Entry 7Q0N (X-ray diffraction, 2.50 A resolution); this record covers chains B and D of the 4 polymer chains in the assembly.

== Chain B ==
Protein: Arbitrium receptor
Reference sequence: A0A7G5CHT1 (A0A7G5CHT1_9CAUD); residues 1-386 here = UniProt positions 1-386
Amino-acid sequence (386 residues; row label = number of the first residue in the row):
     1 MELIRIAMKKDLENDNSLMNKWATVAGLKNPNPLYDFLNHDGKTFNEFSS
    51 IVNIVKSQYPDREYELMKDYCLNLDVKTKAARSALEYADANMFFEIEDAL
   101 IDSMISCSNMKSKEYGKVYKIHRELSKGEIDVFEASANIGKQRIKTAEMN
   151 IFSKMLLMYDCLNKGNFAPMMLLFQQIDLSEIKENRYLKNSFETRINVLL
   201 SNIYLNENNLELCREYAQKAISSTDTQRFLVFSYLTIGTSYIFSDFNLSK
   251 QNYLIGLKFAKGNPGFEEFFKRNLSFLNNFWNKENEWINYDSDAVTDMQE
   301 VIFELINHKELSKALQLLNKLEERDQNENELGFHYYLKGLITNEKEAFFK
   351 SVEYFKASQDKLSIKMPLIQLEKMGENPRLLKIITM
What the authors report for this chain:
  - binding site for the 45-nt DNA strand: Asn-16, Asn-20, Lys-29, Asn-30, Asn-32, Tyr-35, Asn-39, His-40, Lys-43, Thr-44, Asn-46, Lys-77, Thr-78, Lys-79, Arg-82, Asn-109, Arg-143, Lys-145

== Chain D ==
Molecule: 45-nt DNA strand
Sequence (45 nucleotides; each row starts with the number of its first residue):
     1 GTTGATCACTTAAATATTAAGTTTTTATAACATCTAGTGATGGCC

== How chain B and chain D interact ==
Contacting residue pairs (19; chain B residue first):
  Leu-12(B) / DT6(D)  phosphate contact
  Asn-16(B) / DA5(D)  sugar contact
  Met-19(B) / DT6(D)  phosphate contact
  Asn-20(B) / DA5(D)  phosphate contact
  Asn-32(B) / DC7(D)  base contact
  Asn-32(B) / DA8(D)  hydrogen bond to the base
  Tyr-35(B) / DA5(D)  sugar contact
  Tyr-35(B) / DT6(D)  hydrogen bond to the phosphate
  Tyr-35(B) / DC7(D)  phosphate contact
  Asn-39(B) / DC7(D)  phosphate contact
  His-40(B) / DA8(D)  salt bridge to the phosphate
  Lys-77(B) / DA16(D)  phosphate contact
  Lys-77(B) / DT17(D)  salt bridge to the phosphate
  Thr-78(B) / DA16(D)  phosphate contact
  Lys-79(B) / DA16(D)  hydrogen bond to the phosphate
  Arg-82(B) / DA16(D)  salt bridge to the phosphate
  Asn-109(B) / DT17(D)  hydrogen bond to the phosphate
  Arg-143(B) / DT25(D)  salt bridge to the phosphate
  Glu-184(B) / DT15(D)  phosphate contact
Other interface residues (no listed pair), chain B (18 interface residues in all): Ser-17, Asp-36, Asn-46

== Summary ==
18 residues of chain B and 8 residues of chain D are in contact; the contacts include 4 hydrogen bonds and 4
salt bridges. Among the polar pairs are Asn-32(B)/DA8(D), Tyr-35(B)/DT6(D) and Lys-79(B)/DA16(D). From the
paper: a binding site for the 45-nt DNA strand at Asn-16(B), Asn-20(B) and Lys-29(B) among others.
Chain B is Arbitrium receptor and chain D is a 45-nt DNA strand; the structure, Arbitrium receptor from
Katmira phage, was determined by X-ray diffraction together with 6S7I and 6S7L from the same study.
